4NDB - chain A; structure by X-ray diffraction, 2.00 A resolution.

== Chain A ==
Protein: Calexcitin
From: Doryteuthis pealeii
Reference sequence: O76764 (O76764_DORPE); residues 1-191 here = UniProt positions 1-191
Chain sequence (212 residues; each row starts with the number of its first residue; numbers below 1 keep their minus sign (Met-20 is residue -20)):
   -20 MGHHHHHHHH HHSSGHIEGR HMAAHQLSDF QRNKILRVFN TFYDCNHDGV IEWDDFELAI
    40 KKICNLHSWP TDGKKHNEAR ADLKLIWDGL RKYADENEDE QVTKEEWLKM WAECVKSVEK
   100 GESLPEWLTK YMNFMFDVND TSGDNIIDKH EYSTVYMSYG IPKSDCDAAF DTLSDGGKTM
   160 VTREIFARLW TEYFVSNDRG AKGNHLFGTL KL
Not modelled in the structure: -20 to 4
Sequence notes: expression tag (-20 to 0); engineered mutation Asp61 (Thr in O76764)
Metal / ion sites: Ca2+ site 1: Asp23, Asn25, Asp27, Val29, Asp34; Ca2+ site 2: Asp74, Asn76, Asp78, Gln80, Glu85; Ca2+ site 3: Asp119, Ser121, Asp123, Ile125, Glu130
Reported in the primary citation:
  - post-translational modification sites: Thr188 (citing earlier work)
  - mutagenesis - D34N, T61D, T61D/T188D, E85Q: unchanged binding to Ca2+
  - Ca2+ coordination: Asp34, Glu85, Asp119 to Glu130
  - mutagenesis - E130Q: abolished binding to Ca2+
  - contacts within the chain: Asp144-Thr188 (hydrogen bond)

== Summary ==
The Ca2+ site 1 is built by Asp23, Asn25, Asp27, Val29 and Asp34. Asp74, Asn76, Asp78, Gln80 and Glu85 form
the Ca2+ site 2. From the paper: E130Q abolishes binding to Ca2+; Ca2+ coordination by Asp34, Glu85 and
Asp119; 5 substitutions were tested in all.
Chain A is Calexcitin (Doryteuthis pealeii); the structure, X-ray structure of a mutant (T61D) of calexcitin -
a neuronal calcium-signalling protein, was determined by X-ray diffraction (same publication as 4NDC and
4NDD).
